Entry 7T6V (electron microscopy, 3.10 A resolution); this record covers chains B and E of the 6 polymer chains in the assembly.

Chain B:
Protein: Guanine nucleotide-binding protein G(I)/G(S)/G(T) subunit beta-1
UniProt: P54311 (GBB1_RAT); numbering as in UniProt (aligned over 2-340)
Sequence (353 residues; numbered -12 to 340; the number before each row is that of its first residue; numbers below 1 keep their minus sign (His-12 is residue -12)):
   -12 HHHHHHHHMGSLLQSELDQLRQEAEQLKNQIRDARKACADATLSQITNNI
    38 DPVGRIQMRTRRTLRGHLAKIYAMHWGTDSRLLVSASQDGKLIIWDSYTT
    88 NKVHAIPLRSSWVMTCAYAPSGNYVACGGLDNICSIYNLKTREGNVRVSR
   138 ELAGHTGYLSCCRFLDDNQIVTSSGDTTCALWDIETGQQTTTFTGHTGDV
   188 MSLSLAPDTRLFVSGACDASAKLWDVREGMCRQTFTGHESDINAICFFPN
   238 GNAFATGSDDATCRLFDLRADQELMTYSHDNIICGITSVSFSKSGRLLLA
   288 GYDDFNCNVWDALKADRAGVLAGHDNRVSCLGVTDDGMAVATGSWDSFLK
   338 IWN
Not modelled in the structure: -12 to 4
Sequence notes: expression tag (-12 to 1)
Swiss-Prot annotation at these positions:
  - modified residue: Ser2 (N-acetylserine), His266 (Phosphohistidine)

Chain E:
Protein: scFv16
Notes: antibody fragment or engineered binder
Sequence (247 residues; each row starts with the number of its first residue; note: 2 numbers in that range are skipped by the numbering (no residue carries them; nothing is unmodelled there); a row labelled like 121A-121O holds insertion residues (121A, then the next letters in order)):
     2 VQLVESGGGLVQPGGSRKLSCSASGFAFSSFGMHWVRQAPEKGLEWVAYI
    52 SSGSGTIYYADTVKGRFTISRDDPKNTLFLQMTSLRSEDTAMYYCVRSIY
   102 YYGSSPFDFWGQGTTLTVSS
121A-121O GGGGSGGGGSGGGGS
   124 SDIVMTQATSSVPVTPGESVSISCRSSKSLLHSNGNTYLYWFLQRPGQSP
   174 QLLIYRMSNLASGVPERFSGSGSGTAFTLTISRLEAEDVGVYYCMQHLEY
   224 PLTFGAGTKLEL
Not modelled in the structure: 121A-121O
Cystine bridges: Cys147-Cys217

Interface between chain B and chain E:
Residue-residue contacts (7):
  Arg68(B) with Tyr103(E)
  Leu69(B) with Tyr103(E), hydrophobic
  Val90(B) with Tyr102(E), hydrophobic
  Arg129(B) with Arg98(E), hydrogen bond (backbone-side chain)
  Glu130(B) with Gly26(E); Phe27(E)
  Gly131(B) with Phe32(E)
Other interface residues (no listed pair), chain B (9 interface residues in all): Asp66, Asp83, His91
Other interface residues (no listed pair), chain E (10 interface residues in all): Val2, Ser31, Ile100, Phe110

Overview:
Chain B and chain E form an interface of 9 and 10 residues respectively; the contacts include 1 hydrogen bond.
Its one hydrogen-bonded contact is Arg129(B)-Arg98(E).
Here chain B is Guanine nucleotide-binding protein G(I)/G(S)/G(T) subunit beta-1 and chain E is scFv16. Entry
7T6V (Structure of the human FPR2-Gi complex with fMLFII) was determined by electron microscopy, deposited
together with 7T6S, 7T6T and 7T6U.
